PDB entry 2FK2 | X-ray diffraction, 1.65 A resolution | chain A

# Chain A
Name: Amyloid beta A4 protein precursor
From: Homo sapiens
Notes: fragment: Residues 133 to 189
UniProt: P05067 (A4_HUMAN); residue numbers follow UniProt; this construct covers 133-189
Sequence (59 residues; numbered 131 to 189; the number before each row is that of its first residue):
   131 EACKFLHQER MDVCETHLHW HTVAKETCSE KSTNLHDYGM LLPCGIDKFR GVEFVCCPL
Construct notes: cloning artifact (131-132)
Disulfide bonds: Cys-133/Cys-187, Cys-144/Cys-174, Cys-158/Cys-186
Metal / ion sites: Cu+: His-147, His-151, Tyr-168

# In short
The Cu+ site is built by His-147, His-151 and Tyr-168.
Chain A is Amyloid beta A4 protein precursor (Homo sapiens); the structure, Structure of the Alzheimer's
Amyloid Precursor Protein (APP) Copper Binding Domain in 'small unit cell' form ..., was determined by X-ray
diffraction (same publication as 2FJZ, 2FK1, 2FK3 and 2FKL).
